8J25 - chain A; structure by X-ray diffraction, 2.60 A resolution.

# Chain A
Protein: Maltose/maltodextrin-binding periplasmic protein, Protein PML
Organism: Escherichia coli (strain K12)
Notes: EC 2.3.2.-
UniProt: chimeric construct of P0AEX9, P29590: residues -189 to 176 from P0AEX9 (MALE_ECOLI) positions 27-392 (UniProt number = residue number + 216); residues 183-236 from P29590 positions 183-236 (same numbers)
Amino-acid sequence (428 residues; each row starts with the number of its first residue; numbers below 1 keep their minus sign (Met-191 is residue -191)):
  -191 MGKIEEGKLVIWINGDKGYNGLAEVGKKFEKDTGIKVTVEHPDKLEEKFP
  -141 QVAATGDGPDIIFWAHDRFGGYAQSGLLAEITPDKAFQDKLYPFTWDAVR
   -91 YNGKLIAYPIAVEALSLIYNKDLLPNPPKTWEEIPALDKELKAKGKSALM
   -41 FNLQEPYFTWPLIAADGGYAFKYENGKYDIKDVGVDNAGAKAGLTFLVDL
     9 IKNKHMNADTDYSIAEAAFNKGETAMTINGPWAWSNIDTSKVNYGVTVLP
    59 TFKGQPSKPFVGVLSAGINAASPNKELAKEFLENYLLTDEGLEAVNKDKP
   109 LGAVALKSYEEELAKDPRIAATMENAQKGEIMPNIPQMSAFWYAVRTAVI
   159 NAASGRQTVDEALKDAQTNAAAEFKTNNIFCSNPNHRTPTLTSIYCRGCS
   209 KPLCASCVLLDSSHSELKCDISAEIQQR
Unresolved in the structure: -191 to -189, 183-185, 228-236
Differences from the reference sequence: initiating methionine (-191); expression tag (-190); linker (177-182); engineered mutation Ala213 (Cys in P29590), Val216 (Ala in P29590)
Ion coordination: Zn2+ site 1: Cys189, His194, Cys212, Cys215; Zn2+ site 2: Cys204, Cys207, His222, Cys227
Swiss-Prot annotation at these positions:
  - zinc finger: Lys183 to Arg236 (B box-type 2)
  - binding site (Zn(2+)): Cys189, His194, Cys215, His222
What the authors report for this chain:
  - mutagenesis - C189S, C212S, L218G: decreased localization
  - mutagenesis - L217G: abolished localization

# Summary
Cys189, His194, Cys212 and Cys215 form the Zn2+ site 1. Cys204, Cys207, His222 and Cys227 coordinate Zn2+ site
2. Curated annotation (UniProt) lists 4 Zn2+-binding residues. The paper reports that C189S, C212S and L218G
reduce localization; L217G abolishes localization.
Chain A is Maltose/maltodextrin-binding periplasmic protein, Protein PML (Escherichia coli (strain K12)); the
structure, Crystal structure of PML B-box2 mutant, was determined by X-ray diffraction together with 8J2P from
the same study.
